Entry 2D0C (X-ray diffraction, 2.60 A resolution); this record covers chain A.

== Chain A ==
Protein: ribonuclease HIII
Source organism: Geobacillus stearothermophilus
Notes: EC 3.1.26.4
UniProt: Q6L6Q4 (Q6L6Q4_BACST); residues 1-310 here = UniProt positions 1-310
Amino-acid sequence (310 residues; row label = number of the first residue in the row):
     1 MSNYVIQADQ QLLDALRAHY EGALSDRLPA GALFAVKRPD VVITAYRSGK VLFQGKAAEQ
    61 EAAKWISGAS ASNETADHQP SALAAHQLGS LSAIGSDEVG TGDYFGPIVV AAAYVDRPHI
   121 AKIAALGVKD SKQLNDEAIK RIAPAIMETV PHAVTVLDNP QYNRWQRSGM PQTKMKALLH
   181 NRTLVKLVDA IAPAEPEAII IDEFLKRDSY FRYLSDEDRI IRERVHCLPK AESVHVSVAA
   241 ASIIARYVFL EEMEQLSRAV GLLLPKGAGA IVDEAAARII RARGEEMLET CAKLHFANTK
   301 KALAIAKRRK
Disordered / not traced: 1, 310
Ion coordination: Mn2+: D97, E98, D202

== Overview ==
D97, E98 and D202 coordinate Mn2+.
Chain A is ribonuclease HIII (Geobacillus stearothermophilus); the structure, Crystal structure of Bst-RNase
HIII in complex with Mn2+, was determined by X-ray diffraction together with 2D0A and 2D0B from the same
study.
